PDB entry 6BRF | X-ray diffraction, 2.50 A resolution | chains C and E of the 6 polymer chains in the assembly

# Chain C
Molecule: Tubulin alpha-1B chain
Organism: Sus scrofa
Reference sequence: Q2XVP4 (TBA1B_PIG); residue numbers follow UniProt; this construct covers 1-450
Sequence (450 residues; each row starts with the number of its first residue):
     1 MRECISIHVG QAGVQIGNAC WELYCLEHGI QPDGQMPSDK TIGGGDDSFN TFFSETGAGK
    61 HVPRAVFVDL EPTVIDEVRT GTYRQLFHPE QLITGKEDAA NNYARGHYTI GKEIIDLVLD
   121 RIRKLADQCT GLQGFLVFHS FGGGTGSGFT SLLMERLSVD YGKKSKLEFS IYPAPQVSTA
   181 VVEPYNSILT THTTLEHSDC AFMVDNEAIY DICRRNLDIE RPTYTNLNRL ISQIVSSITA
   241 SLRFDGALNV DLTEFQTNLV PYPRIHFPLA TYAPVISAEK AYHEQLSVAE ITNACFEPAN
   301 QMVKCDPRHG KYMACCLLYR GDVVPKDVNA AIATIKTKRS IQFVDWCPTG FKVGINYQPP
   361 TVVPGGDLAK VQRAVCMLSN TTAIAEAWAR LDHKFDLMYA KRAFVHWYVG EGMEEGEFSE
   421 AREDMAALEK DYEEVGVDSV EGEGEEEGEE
Unresolved in the structure: 441-450
Metal / ion sites: Ca2+: Asp39, Thr41, Gly44, Glu55
Ligand contacts:
  - E44 (2-chloro-4-(6-methoxy-3,4-dihydroquinolin-1(2H)-yl)pyrido[3,2-d]pyrimidine): Asn101, Thr179, Ala180, Val181
  - GTP (guanosine-5'-triphosphate): Gly10, Gln11, Ala12, Gln15, Ile16, Asp69, Asp98, Ala99, Ala100, Asn101, Ser140, Gly142, Gly143, Gly144, Thr145, Gly146, Ile171, Pro173, Val177, Ser178, Thr179, Glu183, Asn206, Tyr224, Leu227, Asn228, Ile231

# Chain E
Molecule: Stathmin-4
Organism: Homo sapiens
Reference sequence: Q9H169 (STMN4_HUMAN); residues 5-145 here correspond to UniProt positions 49-189 (UniProt number = residue number + 44)
Sequence (143 residues; row label = number of the first residue in the row):
     3 MADMEVIELN KCTSGQSFEV ILKPPSFDGV PEFNASLPRR RDPSLEEIQK KLEAAEERRK
    63 YQEAELLKHL AEKREHEREV IQKAIEENNN FIKMAKEKLA QKMESNKENR EAHLAAMLER
   123 LQEKDKHAEE VRKNKELKEE ASR
Unresolved in the structure: 3-5, 29-43, 142-145
Differences from the reference sequence: expression tag (3-4)

# How chain C and chain E interact
Pairs across the interface (32; chain C residue first):
  His107(C) with Lys104(E); Met105(E)
  Tyr108(C) with Lys104(E); Met105(E), hydrophobic; Asn108(E)
  Thr109(C) with Arg112(E)
  Lys112(C) with Met105(E)
  Glu155(C) with Leu101(E); Lys104(E), salt bridge
  Arg156(C) with Leu101(E)
  Ser158(C) with Phe93(E); Ile94(E)
  Val159(C) with Ile94(E); Ala97(E); Lys98(E)
  Gly162(C) with Ile94(E)
  Lys163(C) with Asn90(E); Phe93(E)
  Thr193(C) with Lys104(E)
  Glu196(C) with Phe93(E); Lys100(E), salt bridge
  His197(C) with Phe93(E)
  Gly410(C) with Arg112(E); His115(E)
  Glu411(C) with Asn108(E), hydrogen bond (backbone-side chain); Arg112(E), salt bridge
  Gly412(C) with Asn108(E), hydrogen bond (backbone-side chain); Asn111(E), hydrogen bond (backbone-side chain); Arg112(E)
  Met413(C) with Asn108(E)
  Glu414(C) with Ser107(E), hydrogen bond; Asn111(E), hydrogen bond
Interface residues without a listed pair, chain C (19 interface residues in all): Leu152

# In short
19 residues of chain C and 14 residues of chain E are in contact, with 5 hydrogen bonds and 3 salt bridges.
Polar pairs include Glu155(C)-Lys104(E), Glu196(C)-Lys100(E) and Glu411(C)-Arg112(E). Ligands of chain C: GTP
and compound E44. Asp39(C), Thr41(C), Gly44(C) and Glu55(C) coordinate Ca2+.
Chain C is Tubulin alpha-1B chain (Sus scrofa) and chain E is Stathmin-4 (Homo sapiens); the structure,
Tubulin-RB3_SLD-TTL in complex with heterocyclic pyrimidine compound 4b, was determined by X-ray diffraction
(same publication as 6BR1, 6BRY and 6BS2).
